PDB entry 8IMO | electron microscopy, 3.08 A resolution | chains 5 and Y of the 40 polymer chains in the assembly

[Chain 5]
Molecule: CpcN
Organism: Anthocerotibacter panamensis
Sequence (1182 residues; each row starts with the number of its first residue):
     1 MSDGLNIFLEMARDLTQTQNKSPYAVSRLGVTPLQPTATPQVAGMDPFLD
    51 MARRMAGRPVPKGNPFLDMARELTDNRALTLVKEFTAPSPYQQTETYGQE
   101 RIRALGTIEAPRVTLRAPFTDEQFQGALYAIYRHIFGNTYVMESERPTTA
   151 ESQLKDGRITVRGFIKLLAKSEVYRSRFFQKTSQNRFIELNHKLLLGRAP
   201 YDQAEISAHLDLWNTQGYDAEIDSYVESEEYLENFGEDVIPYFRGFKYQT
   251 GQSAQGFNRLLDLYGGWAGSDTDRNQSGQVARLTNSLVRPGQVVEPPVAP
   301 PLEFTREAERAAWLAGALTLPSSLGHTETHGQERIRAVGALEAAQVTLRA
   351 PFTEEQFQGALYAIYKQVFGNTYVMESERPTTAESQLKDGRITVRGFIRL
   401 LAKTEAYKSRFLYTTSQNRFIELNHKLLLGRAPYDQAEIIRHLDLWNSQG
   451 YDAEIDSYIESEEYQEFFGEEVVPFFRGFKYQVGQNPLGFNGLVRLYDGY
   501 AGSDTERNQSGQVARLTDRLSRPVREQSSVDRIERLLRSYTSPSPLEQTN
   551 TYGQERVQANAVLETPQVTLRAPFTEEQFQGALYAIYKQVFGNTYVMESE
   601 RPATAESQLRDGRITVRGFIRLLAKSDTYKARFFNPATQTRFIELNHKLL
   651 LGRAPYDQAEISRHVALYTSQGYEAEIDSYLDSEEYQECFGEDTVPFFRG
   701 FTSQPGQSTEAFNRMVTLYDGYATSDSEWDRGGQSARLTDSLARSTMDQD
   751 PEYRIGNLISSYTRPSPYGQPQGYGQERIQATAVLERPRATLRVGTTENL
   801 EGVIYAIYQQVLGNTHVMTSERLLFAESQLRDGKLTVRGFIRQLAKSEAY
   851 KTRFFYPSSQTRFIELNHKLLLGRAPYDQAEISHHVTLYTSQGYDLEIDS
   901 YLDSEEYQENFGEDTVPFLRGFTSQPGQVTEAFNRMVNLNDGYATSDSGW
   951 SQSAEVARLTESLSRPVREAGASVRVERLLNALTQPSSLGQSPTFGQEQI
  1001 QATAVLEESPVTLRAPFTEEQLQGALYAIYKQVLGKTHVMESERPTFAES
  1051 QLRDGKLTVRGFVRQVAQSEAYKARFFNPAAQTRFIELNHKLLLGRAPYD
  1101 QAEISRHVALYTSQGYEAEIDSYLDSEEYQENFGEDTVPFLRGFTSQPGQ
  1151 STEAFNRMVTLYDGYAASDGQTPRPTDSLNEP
Unresolved in the structure: 1-46, 749-1182
Small-molecule neighbours:
  - phycocyanobilin (CYC), molecule 1: Gly98, Gln99, Phe246, Lys247, Tyr248, Gln252, Ser253, Ala254, Phe257
  - phycocyanobilin (CYC), molecule 2: Arg133, Asn138, Thr139, Tyr140, Trp267, Ala268, Ser270, Thr272, Asp273, Arg274
  - phycocyanobilin (CYC), molecule 3: Glu151, Ser152, Gln153, Lys155, Asp156, Arg158
  - phycocyanobilin (CYC), molecule 4: Ser183, Gln184, Asn185, Gln203, Ser207, Leu210, Trp213
  - phycocyanobilin (CYC), molecule 5: Gly331, Gln332, Phe479, Lys480, Tyr481, Gln485, Asn486, Pro487, Phe490
  - phycocyanobilin (CYC), molecule 6: Asn371, Thr372, Tyr373, Tyr500, Ala501, Ser503, Thr505, Arg507
  - phycocyanobilin (CYC), molecule 7: Thr382, Ser385, Gln386, Lys388, Asp389, Arg391
  - phycocyanobilin (CYC), molecule 8: Ser416, Gln417, Asn418, Gln436, Ile439, Ile440, Leu443, Trp446, Arg525
  - phycocyanobilin (CYC), molecule 9: Gly553, Phe701, Ser703, Gln707, Thr709, Phe712
  - phycocyanobilin (CYC), molecule 10: Lys588, Asn593, Thr594, Tyr595, Val596, Tyr722, Ala723, Ser725, Ser727, Trp729
  - phycocyanobilin (CYC), molecule 11: Thr604, Ser607, Gln608, Asp611
  - phycocyanobilin (CYC), molecule 12: Thr638, Gln639, Thr640, Gln658, Ser662, Val665

[Chain Y]
Molecule: CpcB
Organism: Anthocerotibacter panamensis
Sequence (172 residues; each row starts with the number of its first residue):
     1 MNDVFTRAIAQADLKGSFLLESDLDKLASFAKEGVKRLDAVAALTNNAPA
    51 IISDAAHKLFAEQQELIQPGGNAYPHRRMAACLRDMEIILRYVSYALLAG
   101 DASVLDDRCLNGLRETYNALGTPTQSVARAVQLMKDAAMVHLKSTANVTV
   151 GDCSSLYSEAATYFDKAAASIA
Small-molecule neighbours:
  - phycocyanobilin (CYC), molecule 1: Val35, Lys36, Leu38, Asp39, Ala40, Leu142, Lys143, Ser144, Thr145, Val148, Thr149, Val150, Gly151, Cys153, Tyr157
  - phycocyanobilin (CYC), molecule 2: His57, Ile67, Ala73, Tyr74, Pro75, His76, Met79
  - phycocyanobilin (CYC), molecule 3: Leu59, Leu66, Asn72, Arg78, Ala81, Cys82, Asp85, Met86, Ile88, Tyr92, Arg108, Cys109, Leu113, Thr116, Tyr117, Leu120, Thr122, Pro123, Ser126, Val127, Ala130

[Chain 5 / chain Y interface]
Pairs across the interface (35; chain 5 residue first):
  Thr319(5) - Gly16(Y)
  Pro321(5) - Leu14(Y)
  Pro321(5) - Lys15(Y)
  Gly325(5) - Leu14(Y)
  His326(5) - Leu14(Y)
  Thr329(5) - Leu14(Y)
  Glu333(5) - Asp107(Y)
  Arg336(5) - Asn111(Y)  hydrogen bond (backbone-side chain)
  Val338(5) - Met1(Y)
  Glu342(5) - Met1(Y)
  Glu342(5) - Arg108(Y)  salt bridge
  Tyr373(5) - Arg84(Y)
  Tyr373(5) - Asp85(Y)  hydrogen bond
  Tyr373(5) - Ile88(Y)
  Met375(5) - Arg77(Y)
  Met375(5) - Ala80(Y)  hydrophobic
  Met375(5) - Arg84(Y)  hydrogen bond
  Glu376(5) - Arg84(Y)  salt bridge
  Tyr500(5) - Asp107(Y)
  Tyr500(5) - Arg108(Y)
  Tyr500(5) - Asn111(Y)
  Ala501(5) - Arg108(Y)
  Ala501(5) - Cys109(Y)
  Ala501(5) - Gly112(Y)
  Ala501(5) - Leu113(Y)
  Gly502(5) - Gly112(Y)
  Gly502(5) - Thr116(Y)
  Thr505(5) - Leu120(Y)
  Arg507(5) - Arg77(Y)
  Arg507(5) - Leu120(Y)
  Asn508(5) - Ala119(Y)
  Asn508(5) - Leu120(Y)  hydrogen bond (side chain-backbone)
  Gln509(5) - Ala119(Y)  hydrogen bond (side chain-backbone)
  Gln509(5) - Leu120(Y)  hydrogen bond (side chain-backbone)
  Gln509(5) - Gly121(Y)
Interface residues without a listed pair, chain 5 (26 interface residues in all): His330, Gly339, Tyr362, Val374, Arg379, Gly499, Ser503
Interface residues without a listed pair, chain Y (25 interface residues in all): Asn2, Asp13, Arg78, Ala81, Arg91, Tyr92

[Overview]
The interface between chain 5 and chain Y involves 26 residues on one side and 25 on the other, with 6
hydrogen bonds and 2 salt bridges. Polar pairs include Glu342(5)-Arg108(Y), Glu376(5)-Arg84(Y) and
Arg336(5)-Asn111(Y). One phycocyanobilin molecule is bound between chain 5 and chain Y.
Chain 5 is CpcN and chain Y is CpcB, both from Anthocerotibacter panamensis; the structure, Rt1'I-Rt1'II,
Rt2I-Rt2II, Rt3'I-Rt3'II cylinder in cyanobacterial phycobilisome from Anthocerotibacter panamensis (Cluster
G), was determined by electron microscopy (same publication as 8IMI, 8IMJ, 8IMK, 8IML, 8IMM and 8IMN).
